Entry 5YZZ (X-ray diffraction, 2.58 A resolution); this record covers chains A and C of the 3 polymer chains in the assembly.

# Chain A
Molecule: 13-nt DNA strand
Sequence (13 nucleotides; row label = number of the first residue in the row):
     1 ATTCTGCATG GAT

# Chain C
Molecule: B3 domain-containing transcription repressor VAL1
Source organism: Arabidopsis thaliana
Notes: fragment: B3 domain, DNA binding domain
UniProtKB: Q8W4L5 (VAL1_ARATH); residue numbers follow UniProt; this construct covers 273-400
Amino-acid sequence (128 residues; row label = number of the first residue in the row):
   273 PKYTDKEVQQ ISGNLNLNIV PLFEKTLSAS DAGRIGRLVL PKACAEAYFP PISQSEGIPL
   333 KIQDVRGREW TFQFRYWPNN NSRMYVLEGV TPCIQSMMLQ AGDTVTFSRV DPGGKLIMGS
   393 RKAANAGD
Unresolved in the structure: 273-286, 398-400

# Interface between chain A and chain C
Contacting residue pairs - 11 pairs, chain A then chain C:
  DG6(A) - Arg309(C)  hydrogen bond to the base
  DG6(A) - Arg347(C)  salt bridge to the phosphate
  DG6(A) - Trp349(C)  sugar contact
  DC7(A) - Arg309(C)  base contact
  DC7(A) - Trp349(C)  base contact
  DC7(A) - Pro350(C)  phosphate contact
  DA8(A) - Asn351(C)  base contact
  DA8(A) - Met356(C)  base contact
  DT9(A) - Asn351(C)  base contact
  DT9(A) - Asn352(C)  base contact
  DG10(A) - Asn352(C)  base contact
Other interface residues (no listed pair), chain A (6 interface residues in all): DT5
Other interface residues (no listed pair), chain C (9 interface residues in all): Ile307, Ser327

# Overview
Chain A and chain C form an interface of 6 and 9 residues respectively; the contacts include 1 hydrogen bond
and 1 salt bridge. Polar contacts include DG6(A)-Arg309(C) and DG6(A)-Arg347(C).
Here chain A is a 13-nt DNA strand and chain C is B3 domain-containing transcription repressor VAL1
(Arabidopsis thaliana). Entry 5YZZ (AtVAL1 B3 domain in complex with 13bp-DNA) was determined by X-ray
diffraction (same publication as 5YZY and 5Z00).
